PDB entry 6NPR | X-ray diffraction, 2.37 A resolution | chains A and R of the 3 polymer chains in the assembly

Chain A:
Protein: H-2 class I histocompatibility antigen, D-D alpha chain
From: Mus musculus
Reference sequence: P01900 (HA12_MOUSE); residues 2-277 here correspond to UniProt positions 26-301 (UniProt number = residue number + 24)
Amino-acid sequence (276 residues; numbered 2 to 277; the number before each row is that of its first residue):
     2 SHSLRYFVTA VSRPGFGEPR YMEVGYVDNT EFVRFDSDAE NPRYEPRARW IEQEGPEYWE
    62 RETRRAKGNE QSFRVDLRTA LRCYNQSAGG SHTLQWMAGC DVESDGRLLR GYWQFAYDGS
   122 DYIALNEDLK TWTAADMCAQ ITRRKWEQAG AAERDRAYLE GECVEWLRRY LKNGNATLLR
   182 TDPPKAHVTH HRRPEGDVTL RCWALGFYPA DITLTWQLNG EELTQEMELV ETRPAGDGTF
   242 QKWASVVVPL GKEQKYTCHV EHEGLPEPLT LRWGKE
Disordered / not traced: 276-277
Sequence notes: conflict C84 (Tyr108 in P01900), S121 (Cys145 in P01900), C139 (Ala163 in P01900)
Disulfide bonds: C84-C139, C101-C164, C203-C259
UniProt features mapped onto this chain:
  - region: G275 to E277 (Connecting peptide)
  - glycosylation (N-linked (GlcNAc...) asparagine): N86, N176
From the paper describing this entry:
  - mutagenesis - Y85C/A140C (15-fold): decreased binding to TAPBPR
  - mutagenesis - Y85C/A140C: unchanged stability

Chain R:
Protein: Arg-gly-pro-gly-arg-ala-phe-val-thr-ile
Amino-acid sequence (10 residues; each row starts with the number of its first residue):
     1 RGPGRAFVTI

Interface between chain A and chain R:
Contacting residue pairs - 40 pairs, chain A then chain R:
  Y7(A) with R1(R), hydrogen bond (side chain-backbone); G2(R), hydrogen bond (side chain-backbone); P3(R)
  Y59(A) with R1(R)
  E63(A) with R1(R); G2(R), hydrogen bond (side chain-backbone)
  R66(A) with G2(R), hydrogen bond (side chain-backbone); P3(R), hydrogen bond (side chain-backbone); G4(R)
  N70(A) with P3(R), hydrogen bond (side chain-backbone); G4(R); R5(R), hydrogen bond (side chain-backbone)
  S73(A) with R5(R); F7(R); T9(R)
  F74(A) with R5(R)
  D77(A) with R5(R), salt bridge; T9(R); I10(R), hydrogen bond (side chain-backbone)
  T80(A) with I10(R)
  W97(A) with P3(R), hydrophobic; R5(R)
  A99(A) with P3(R), hydrophobic
  W114(A) with P3(R), hydrophobic; G4(R)
  F116(A) with R5(R)
  Y123(A) with I10(R)
  T143(A) with I10(R), hydrogen bond (side chain-backbone)
  K146(A) with T9(R), hydrogen bond; I10(R)
  W147(A) with V8(R); T9(R), hydrogen bond (side chain-backbone); I10(R), hydrophobic
  Y159(A) with R1(R), hydrogen bond (side chain-backbone); G2(R); P3(R)
  E163(A) with R1(R), salt bridge; G2(R)
  W167(A) with R1(R)
  Y171(A) with R1(R), hydrogen bond (side chain-backbone)
Also at the interface, not in a pair above, chain A (27 interface residues in all): L5, R62, Q72, V76, A81, A152

Overview:
27 residues of chain A face 9 of chain R across their interface; the contacts include 13 hydrogen bonds and 2
salt bridges. Among the polar pairs are D77(A)-R5(R), E163(A)-R1(R) and Y7(A)-R1(R). From the paper:
Y85C/A140C of chain A reduce binding to TAPBPR; Y85C/A140C of chain A leave stability unchanged.
Here chain A is H-2 class I histocompatibility antigen, D-D alpha chain (Mus musculus) and chain R is
Arg-gly-pro-gly-arg-ala-phe-val-thr-ile. Entry 6NPR (Crystal structure of H-2Dd with C84-C139 disulfide in
complex with gp120 derived peptide P18-I10) was determined by X-ray diffraction.
